PDB entry 8T9T | X-ray diffraction, 1.48 A resolution | chain A

[Chain A]
Name: Isethionate-binding periplasmic protein DctP
From: Oleidesulfovibrio alaskensis G20
UniProtKB: Q312S0 (DCTP_OLEA2); residues 1-336 here = UniProt positions 1-336
Amino-acid sequence (336 residues; numbered 1 to 336; the number before each row is that of its first residue):
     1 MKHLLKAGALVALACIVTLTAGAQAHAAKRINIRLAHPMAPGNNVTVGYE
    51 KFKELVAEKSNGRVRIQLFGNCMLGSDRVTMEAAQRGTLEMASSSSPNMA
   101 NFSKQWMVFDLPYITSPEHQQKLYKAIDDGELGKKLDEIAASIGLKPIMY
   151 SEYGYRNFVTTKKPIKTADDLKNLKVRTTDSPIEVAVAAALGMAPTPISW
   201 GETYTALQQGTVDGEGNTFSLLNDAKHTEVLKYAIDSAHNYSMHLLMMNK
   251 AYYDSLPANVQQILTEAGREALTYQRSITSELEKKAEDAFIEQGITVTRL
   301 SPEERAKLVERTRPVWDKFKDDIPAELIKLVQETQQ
Disordered / not traced: 1-28
From the paper describing this entry:
  - binding site for 1,2-ethanediol: R156, R177

[Summary]
The paper reports a binding site for 1,2-ethanediol at R156 and R177.
Chain A is Isethionate-binding periplasmic protein DctP (Oleidesulfovibrio alaskensis G20); the structure, Apo
Crystal Structure of a Substrate Binding Protein (IseP) from an Isethionate TRAP Transporter, was determined
by X-ray diffraction, deposited together with 8TQN, 8TRP and 8TE9.
